7ZRH - chains A and B of the 4 polymer chains in the assembly; structure by electron microscopy, 3.40 A resolution.

Chain A:
Molecule: Potassium-transporting ATPase potassium-binding subunit
Source organism: Escherichia coli
Reference sequence: P03959 (KDPA_ECOLI); numbering as in UniProt (aligned over 1-557)
Amino-acid sequence (557 residues; row label = number of the first residue in the row):
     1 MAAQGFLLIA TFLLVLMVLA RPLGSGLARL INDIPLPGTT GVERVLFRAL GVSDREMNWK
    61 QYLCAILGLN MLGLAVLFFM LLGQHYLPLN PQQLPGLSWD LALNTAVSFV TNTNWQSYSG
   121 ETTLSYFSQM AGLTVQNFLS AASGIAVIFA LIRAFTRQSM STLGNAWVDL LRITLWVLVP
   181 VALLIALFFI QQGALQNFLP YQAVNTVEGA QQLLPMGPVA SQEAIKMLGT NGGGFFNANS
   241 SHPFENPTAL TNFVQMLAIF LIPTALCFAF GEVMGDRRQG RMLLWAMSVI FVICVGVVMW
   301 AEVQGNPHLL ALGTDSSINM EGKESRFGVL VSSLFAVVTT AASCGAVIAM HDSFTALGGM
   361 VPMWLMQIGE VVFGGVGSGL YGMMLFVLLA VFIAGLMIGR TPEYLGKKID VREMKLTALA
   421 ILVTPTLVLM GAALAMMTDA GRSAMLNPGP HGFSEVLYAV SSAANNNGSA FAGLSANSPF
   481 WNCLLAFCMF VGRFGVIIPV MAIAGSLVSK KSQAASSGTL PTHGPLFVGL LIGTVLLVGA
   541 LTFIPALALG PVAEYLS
UniProt features mapped onto this chain:
  - mutagenesis: Gly232 (G232A/S: Decrease in K(+) affinity and loss of cation selectivity)
Ion coordination: K+ site 1: Asn112, Thr113, Thr230, Asn231, Ser343, Asn467; K+ site 2: Gly345, Gly468; K+ site 3 near Thr424 (its only coordinating residue here)

Chain B:
Molecule: Potassium-transporting ATPase ATP-binding subunit
Source organism: Escherichia coli
Notes: EC 7.2.2.6
Reference sequence: P03960 (KDPB_ECOLI); residue numbers follow UniProt; this construct covers 1-682
Amino-acid sequence (682 residues; numbered 1 to 682; the number before each row is that of its first residue):
     1 MSRKQLALFE PTLVVQALKE AVKKLNPQAQ WRNPVMFIVW IGSLLTTCIS IAMASGAMPG
    61 NALFSAAISG WLWITVLFAN FAEALAEGRS KAQANSLKGV KKTAFARKLR EPKYGAAADK
   121 VPADQLRKGD IVLVEAGDII PCDGEVIEGG ASVDESAITG ESAPVIRESG GDFASVTGGT
   181 RILSDWLVIE CSVNPGETFL DRMIAMVEGA QRRKTPNEIA LTILLIALTI VFLLATATLW
   241 PFSAWGGNAV SVTVLVALLV CLIPTTIGGL LSAIGVAGMS RMLGANVIAT SGRAVEAAGD
   301 VDVLLLNKTG TITLGNRQAS EFIPAQGVDE KTLADAAQLA SLADETPEGR SIVILAKQRF
   361 NLRERDVQSL HATFVPFTAQ SRMSGINIDN RMIRKGSVDA IRRHVEANGG HFPTDVDQKV
   421 DQVARQGATP LVVVEGSRVL GVIALKDIVK GGIKERFAQL RKMGIKTVMI TGDNRLTAAA
   481 IAAEAGVDDF LAEATPEAKL ALIRQYQAEG RLVAMTGDGT NDAPALAQAD VAVAMNSGTQ
   541 AAKEAGNMVD LDSNPTKLIE VVHIGKQMLM TRGSLTTFSI ANDVAKYFAI IPAAFAATYP
   601 QLNALNIMCL HSPDSAILSA VIFNALIIVF LIPLALKGVS YKPLTASAML RRNLWIYGLG
   661 GLLVPFIGIK VIDLLLTVCG LV
Disordered / not traced: 1-6
Construct notes: engineered mutation Asn307 (Asp in P03960)
Modified / non-standard residues: Ser162 (phosphoserine; SEP)
UniProt features mapped onto this chain:
  - binding site (ATP): Asp344, Glu348, Phe377 to Ser384, Lys395
  - binding site (Mg(2+)): Asp518, Asp522
  - modified residue: Ser162 (Phosphoserine)
  - mutagenesis: Asp300 (D300E/N: Does not affect formation of the phosphorylated intermediate), Phe377 (F377A: Loss of ATPase activity; F377Y: Slight decrease in ATPase activity), Ser384 (S384A/T: Decrease in ATPase activity), Lys395 (K395A: Strong decrease in ATPase activity), Asp399 (D399A: Decrease in ATPase activity)
Ion coordination: K+: Cys261, Asp583
What the authors report for this chain:
  - post-translational modification sites: Ser162
  - mutagenesis - D307N: abolished catalytic activity (citing earlier work)

How chain A and chain B interact:
Contacting residue pairs (94):
  Phe392(A) - Asn217(B)
  Phe392(A) - Ala220(B)  hydrophobic
  Phe392(A) - Leu221(B)  hydrophobic
  Phe392(A) - Leu224(B)  hydrophobic
  Ile393(A) - Thr577(B)
  Leu396(A) - Asn217(B)
  Leu396(A) - Leu221(B)  hydrophobic
  Leu396(A) - Leu569(B)
  Leu396(A) - Met570(B)
  Leu396(A) - Gly573(B)
  Met397(A) - Met570(B)
  Met397(A) - Thr577(B)
  Met397(A) - Leu650(B)  hydrophobic
  Met397(A) - Asn653(B)
  Met397(A) - Leu654(B)  hydrophobic
  Ile398(A) - Ala646(B)
  Ile398(A) - Met649(B)
  Ile398(A) - Leu650(B)  hydrophobic
  Gly399(A) - Gly299(B)
  Gly399(A) - Leu569(B)
  Gly399(A) - Met570(B)
  Arg400(A) - Asp300(B)  salt bridge
  Arg400(A) - Val301(B)  hydrogen bond (side chain-backbone)
  Arg400(A) - Ile465(B)
  Arg400(A) - Lys566(B)
  Thr401(A) - Asp300(B)  hydrogen bond (backbone-side chain)
  Pro402(A) - Asn217(B)
  Lys408(A) - Leu512(B)
  Val411(A) - Pro216(B)
  Val411(A) - Ile219(B)  hydrophobic
  Val411(A) - Ile223(B)  hydrophobic
  Met414(A) - Ala220(B)  hydrophobic
  Met414(A) - Ile223(B)
  Met414(A) - Leu224(B)  hydrophobic
  Lys415(A) - Ile223(B)
  Ala418(A) - Ile223(B)  hydrophobic
  Leu422(A) - Ala227(B)
  Leu422(A) - Ile230(B)  hydrophobic
  Leu422(A) - Val231(B)  hydrophobic
  Thr426(A) - Leu234(B)
  Leu429(A) - Leu234(B)  hydrophobic
  Leu429(A) - Ala235(B)
  Leu429(A) - Thr238(B)
  Met430(A) - Leu234(B)  hydrophobic
  Ala432(A) - Phe242(B)  hydrophobic
  Ala433(A) - Thr238(B)
  Ala433(A) - Phe242(B)
  Met436(A) - Phe242(B)  hydrophobic
  Met436(A) - Trp245(B)  hydrophobic
  Met437(A) - Pro241(B)  hydrophobic
  Arg442(A) - Trp245(B)
  Met445(A) - Trp245(B)  hydrophobic
  Gly449(A) - Trp245(B)
  Phe453(A) - Phe242(B)  hydrophobic
  Lys511(A) - Ala508(B)
  Lys511(A) - Glu509(B)  hydrogen bond (side chain-backbone)
  Lys511(A) - Gly510(B)
  Gln513(A) - Glu509(B)
  Gln513(A) - Gly510(B)
  Ser516(A) - Asp302(B)
  Ser517(A) - Gly464(B)
  Gly518(A) - Met463(B)
  Gly518(A) - Gly464(B)
  Gly518(A) - Ala646(B)
  Leu520(A) - Leu650(B)  hydrophobic
  Leu526(A) - Ser647(B)
  Leu526(A) - Leu650(B)  hydrophobic
  Leu526(A) - Arg651(B)
  Leu537(A) - Ile580(B)  hydrophobic
  Leu537(A) - Val584(B)  hydrophobic
  Leu541(A) - Phe232(B)
  Leu541(A) - Ile580(B)
  Leu541(A) - Asp583(B)
  Leu541(A) - Tyr587(B)  hydrogen bond (backbone-side chain)
  Thr542(A) - Val231(B)
  Thr542(A) - Ala235(B)
  Ile544(A) - Tyr587(B)  hydrophobic
  Pro545(A) - Leu239(B)  hydrophobic
  Pro545(A) - Tyr587(B)
  Pro545(A) - Ile591(B)  hydrophobic
  Ala548(A) - Ile591(B)  hydrophobic
  Ala548(A) - Leu602(B)
  Leu549(A) - Leu239(B)  hydrophobic
  Leu549(A) - Phe242(B)  hydrophobic
  Leu549(A) - Ser243(B)
  Leu549(A) - Phe595(B)  hydrophobic
  Leu549(A) - Tyr599(B)  hydrophobic
  Val552(A) - Leu605(B)  hydrophobic
  Ala553(A) - Tyr599(B)  hydrophobic
  Ala553(A) - Gln601(B)  hydrogen bond (backbone-side chain)
  Leu556(A) - Gln601(B)
  Leu556(A) - Leu602(B)  hydrophobic
  Leu556(A) - Ala604(B)  hydrophobic
  Ser557(A) - Gln601(B)
Interface residues without a listed pair, chain A (50 interface residues in all): Leu389, Ala394, Pro450, Pro521, Leu530, Ala540
Interface residues without a listed pair, chain B (56 interface residues in all): Lys462, Arg572, Ala581

Overview:
Chain A and chain B form an interface of 50 and 56 residues respectively; the contacts include 5 hydrogen
bonds and 1 salt bridge. Polar pairs include Arg400(A)-Asp300(B), Arg400(A)-Val301(B) and Thr401(A)-Asp300(B).
The paper reports that D307N of chain B abolishes catalytic activity; a modification site at Ser162(B).
Chain A is Potassium-transporting ATPase potassium-binding subunit and chain B is Potassium-transporting
ATPase ATP-binding subunit, both from Escherichia coli; the structure, Cryo-EM structure of the KdpFABC
complex in a nucleotide-free E1 conformation loaded with K+, was determined by electron microscopy, deposited
together with 7ZRD, 7ZRE, 7ZRG, 7ZRI, 7ZRJ, 7ZRK, 7ZRL and 7ZRM.
